Entry 2MWN (solution NMR); this record covers chains A and B.

# Chain A
Molecule: Amyloid beta A4 precursor protein-binding family B member 1-interacting protein
Reference sequence: Q7Z5R6 (AB1IP_HUMAN); residue numbers follow UniProt; this construct covers 7-30
Chain sequence (24 residues; each row starts with the number of its first residue):
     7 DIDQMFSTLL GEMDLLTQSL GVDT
What the authors report for this chain:
  - mutagenesis - M11E/F12E/L15E/L16E: abolished signaling
  - conformationally variable residues (order/disorder transition): Gln10 to Thr23

# Chain B
Molecule: Talin-1
From: Homo sapiens
Reference sequence: Q9Y490 (TLN1_HUMAN); numbering as in UniProt (aligned over 308-400)
Chain sequence (93 residues; row label = number of the first residue in the row):
   308 YGVSFFLVKE KMKGKNKLVP RLLGITKECV MRVDEKTKEV IQEWSLTNIK RWAASPKSFT
   368 LDFGDYQDGY YSVQTTEGEQ IAQLIAGYID IIL
Differences from the reference sequence: conflict Ser352 (Asn in Q9Y490)

# Interface between chain A and chain B
Pairs across the interface (19):
  Met11(A) - Arg358(B)
  Leu15(A) - Ala360(B)
  Leu15(A) - Thr367(B)
  Leu15(A) - Asp369(B)
  Glu18(A) - Tyr377(B)
  Met19(A) - Ser365(B)
  Met19(A) - Phe366(B)
  Met19(A) - Thr367(B)
  Met19(A) - Ser379(B)
  Met19(A) - Val380(B)
  Leu22(A) - Lys318(B)
  Leu22(A) - Leu325(B)
  Leu22(A) - Ser379(B)
  Leu22(A) - Val380(B)
  Ser25(A) - Lys318(B)
  Ser25(A) - Asn323(B)
  Leu26(A) - Lys318(B)
  Gly27(A) - Lys318(B)
  Val28(A) - Tyr378(B)
Also at the interface, not in a pair above, chain A (12 interface residues in all): Phe12, Leu16, Gln24
Also at the interface, not in a pair above, chain B (15 interface residues in all): Trp359, Ser362
Interface features reported in the paper:
  - interface residues, chain A: Met11(A), Leu15(A), Leu16(A), Met19(A), Leu22(A)
  - interface residues, chain B: Leu325(B), Arg358(B), Ala360(B), Ser362(B), Thr367(B), Tyr377(B), Ser379(B)

# Summary
12 residues of chain A and 15 residues of chain B are in contact. The paper reports that M11E/F12E/L15E/L16E
of chain A abolish signaling; interface residues Met11(A), Leu15(A) and Leu325(B) among others.
Chain A is Amyloid beta A4 precursor protein-binding family B member 1-interacting protein and chain B is
Talin-1 (Homo sapiens); the structure, Talin-F3 / RIAM N-terminal Peptide complex, was determined by solution
NMR.
